Entry 8GGD (electron microscopy, 3.33 A resolution); this record covers chains B and A of the 5 polymer chains in the assembly.

[Chain B (and A)]
Molecule: malate dehydrogenase
Organism: Trypanosoma cruzi strain CL Brener
Notes: chain A of this document is another copy of the same molecule, construct and numbering; everything in this record applies to it too
UniProt: Q4DRD8 (Q4DRD8_TRYCC); residue numbers follow UniProt; this construct covers 1-323
Chain sequence (323 residues; numbered 1 to 323; the number before each row is that of its first residue):
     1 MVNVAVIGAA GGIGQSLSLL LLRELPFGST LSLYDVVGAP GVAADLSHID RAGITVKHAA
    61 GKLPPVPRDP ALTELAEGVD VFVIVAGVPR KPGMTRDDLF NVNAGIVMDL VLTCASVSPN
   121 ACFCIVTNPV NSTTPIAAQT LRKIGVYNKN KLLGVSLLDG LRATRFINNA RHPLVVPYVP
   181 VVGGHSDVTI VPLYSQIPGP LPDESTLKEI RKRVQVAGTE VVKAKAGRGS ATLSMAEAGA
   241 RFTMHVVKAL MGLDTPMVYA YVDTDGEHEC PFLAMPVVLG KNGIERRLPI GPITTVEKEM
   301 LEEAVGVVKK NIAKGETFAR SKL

[How chain B and chain A interact]
Contacting residue pairs - 48 pairs, chain B then chain A:
  Gln15(B) - Leu233(A)
  Leu19(B) - Ser16(A)
  Leu20(B) - Leu20(A)  hydrophobic
  Leu20(B) - Arg23(A)
  Arg23(B) - Arg23(A)
  Arg23(B) - Glu24(A)  salt bridge
  Arg23(B) - Glu237(A)  salt bridge
  Glu24(B) - Arg23(A)  salt bridge
  Gly41(B) - Lys225(A)
  Ala44(B) - Val221(A)
  Asp45(B) - Ala231(A)
  Asp45(B) - Thr232(A)  hydrogen bond (side chain-backbone)
  Asp45(B) - Leu233(A)  hydrogen bond (side chain-backbone)
  Asp45(B) - Ser234(A)  hydrogen bond
  Ser47(B) - Arg165(A)
  His48(B) - Leu161(A)
  His48(B) - Arg162(A)
  His48(B) - Glu220(A)  salt bridge
  His48(B) - Val221(A)
  Ile49(B) - Arg165(A)  hydrogen bond (backbone-side chain)
  Asp50(B) - Leu161(A)
  Asp50(B) - Thr164(A)
  Asp50(B) - Arg241(A)  salt bridge
  Arg51(B) - Arg165(A)  hydrogen bond (backbone-side chain)
  Ala52(B) - Val175(A)  hydrophobic
  Ile54(B) - Arg165(A)  hydrogen bond (backbone-side chain)
  Leu161(B) - His48(A)
  Leu161(B) - Asp50(A)
  Arg162(B) - His48(A)
  Thr164(B) - Asp50(A)
  Arg165(B) - Ser47(A)
  Arg165(B) - Ile49(A)  hydrogen bond (side chain-backbone)
  Arg165(B) - Arg51(A)  hydrogen bond (side chain-backbone)
  Arg165(B) - Ile54(A)  hydrogen bond (side chain-backbone)
  Ala217(B) - His48(A)
  Val221(B) - Ala44(A)
  Ala224(B) - Ala44(A)  hydrophobic
  Lys225(B) - Gly41(A)
  Ala231(B) - Asp45(A)
  Thr232(B) - Asp45(A)  hydrogen bond (backbone-side chain)
  Leu233(B) - Gln15(A)
  Leu233(B) - Asp45(A)  hydrogen bond (backbone-side chain)
  Leu233(B) - Leu46(A)  hydrophobic
  Ser234(B) - Asp45(A)
  Ser234(B) - His48(A)
  Glu237(B) - Leu19(A)
  Glu237(B) - Arg23(A)  salt bridge
  Arg241(B) - Asp50(A)  salt bridge
Interface residues without a listed pair, chain B (37 interface residues in all): Ser16, Val37, Val42, Leu46, Leu158, Phe166, Asn168, Val175
Interface residues without a listed pair, chain A (37 interface residues in all): Pro40, Val42, Ala52, Phe166, Pro177, Ala224, Arg228

[In short]
The chain B/chain A interface involves 37 residues from each chain, with 11 hydrogen bonds and 7 salt bridges.
Among the polar pairs are Arg23(B)-Glu24(A), Arg23(B)-Glu237(A) and His48(B)-Glu220(A).
Both chains are malate dehydrogenase (Trypanosoma cruzi strain CL Brener). Entry 8GGD (Structure of
Trypanosoma (MDH)4-Pex5, close conformation) was determined by electron microscopy (same publication as 8GGH,
8GH2, 8GH3 and 8GI0).
